5KWL - chains 1 and 3 of the 4 polymer chains in the assembly; structure by electron microscopy, 4.80 A resolution (low resolution: residue-level contacts below are approximate; hydrogen-bond / salt-bridge calls are withheld).

Chain 1:
Molecule: VP1
Organism: Poliovirus type 1 (strain Mahoney)
UniProtKB: P03300 (POLG_POL1M); residues 71-279 here correspond to UniProt positions 650-858 (UniProt number = residue number + 579)
Chain sequence (209 residues; each row starts with the number of its first residue):
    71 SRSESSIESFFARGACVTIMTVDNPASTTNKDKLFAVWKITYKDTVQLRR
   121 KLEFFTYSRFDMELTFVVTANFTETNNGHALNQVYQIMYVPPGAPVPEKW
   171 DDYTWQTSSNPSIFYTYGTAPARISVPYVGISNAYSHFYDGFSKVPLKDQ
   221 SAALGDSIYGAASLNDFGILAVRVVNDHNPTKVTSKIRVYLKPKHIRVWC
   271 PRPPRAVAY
Not modelled in the structure: 213-231
Sequence notes: conflict Ile-228 (Leu807 in P03300)

Chain 3:
Molecule: VP3
Organism: Poliovirus type 1 (strain Mahoney)
UniProtKB: P03300 (POLG_POL1M); residues 1-230 here correspond to UniProt positions 342-571 (UniProt number = residue number + 341)
Chain sequence (230 residues; numbered 1 to 230; the number before each row is that of its first residue):
     1 GLPVMNTPGSNQYLTADNFQSPCALPEFDVTPPIDIPGEVKNMMELAEID
    51 TMIPFDLSATKKNTMEMYRVRLSDKPHTDDPILCLSLSPASDPRLSHTML
   101 GEILNYYTHWAGSLKFTFLFCGSMMATGKLLVSYAPPGADPPKKRKEAML
   151 GTHVIWDIGLQSSCTMVVPWISNTTYRQTIDDSFTEGGYISVFYQTRIVV
   201 PLSTPREMDILGFVSACNDFSVRLLRDTTH
Sequence notes: conflict Ser-123 (Phe464 in P03300)
What the authors report for this chain:
  - conformationally variable residues (loop rearrangement): Asp-182 to Phe-184

Chain 1 / chain 3 interface:
Residue-residue contacts (63; chain 1 residue first):
  Ser-71(1) with Tyr-176(3); Ser-221(3)
  Arg-72(1) with Asn-42(3); Met-44(3); Glu-48(3); Cys-217(3); Asn-218(3); Phe-220(3)
  Glu-74(1) with Leu-224(3)
  Ser-75(1) with Asn-42(3); Met-43(3); Tyr-107(3); Val-222(3)
  Ser-76(1) with Lys-41(3); Asn-42(3)
  Ile-77(1) with Val-40(3); Lys-41(3); Asn-42(3)
  Phe-80(1) with Tyr-107(3)
  Arg-83(1) with Leu-225(3)
  Gly-84(1) with Thr-15(3)
  Val-116(1) with Thr-229(3)
  Gln-117(1) with Thr-229(3)
  Arg-120(1) with Tyr-106(3)
  Phe-125(1) with Val-40(3); Met-43(3)
  Arg-129(1) with Val-30(3); Thr-31(3); Pro-32(3); Pro-33(3)
  Glu-133(1) with Phe-19(3); Ser-21(3)
  Thr-135(1) with Tyr-13(3)
  Pro-181(1) with Ala-24(3); Leu-25(3)
  Ala-190(1) with Asn-11(3)
  Arg-193(1) with Tyr-13(3); Asp-17(3); Ser-21(3); Pro-22(3)
  Ile-194(1) with Pro-22(3); Ala-24(3)
  Ser-195(1) with Ser-21(3); Pro-22(3); Cys-23(3); Ala-24(3)
  Tyr-198(1) with Phe-28(3); Val-30(3)
  Gly-200(1) with Thr-31(3)
  Asn-203(1) with Thr-31(3); Pro-32(3); Ile-34(3)
  Tyr-260(1) with Tyr-13(3)
  Lys-262(1) with Thr-15(3); Asp-17(3)
  Arg-267(1) with Pro-33(3)
  Val-268(1) with Glu-39(3); Val-40(3)
  Trp-269(1) with Ile-36(3); Gly-38(3); Val-40(3)
  Cys-270(1) with Pro-37(3); Gly-38(3)
Also at the interface, not in a pair above, chain 1 (41 interface residues in all): Ser-79, Phe-124, Val-137, Pro-191, Val-196, Pro-197, Val-199, Ser-202, Ala-204, Pro-271, Pro-274
Also at the interface, not in a pair above, chain 3 (42 interface residues in all): Ala-16, Leu-46, Met-99, Glu-102, Asp-227

Overview:
Chain 1 and chain 3 form an interface of 41 and 42 residues respectively. From the paper: conformational
variability at Asp-182(3).
Here chain 1 is VP1 and chain 3 is VP3, both from Poliovirus type 1 (strain Mahoney). Entry 5KWL (expanded
poliovirus in complex with VHH 10E) was determined by electron microscopy, deposited together with 5KTZ, 5KU0
and 5KU2.
